PDB entry 9G6V | electron microscopy, 2.90 A resolution | chains D and L of the 20 polymer chains in the assembly

== Chain D (and L) ==
Protein: Genome polyprotein
From: Foot-and-mouth disease virus SAT 2
Notes: chain L of this document is another copy of the same molecule, construct and numbering; everything in this record applies to it too
Reference sequence: Q719N0 (Q719N0_FMDS2); residues 1-222 here correspond to UniProt positions 504-725 (UniProt number = residue number + 503)
Sequence (222 residues; each row starts with the number of its first residue):
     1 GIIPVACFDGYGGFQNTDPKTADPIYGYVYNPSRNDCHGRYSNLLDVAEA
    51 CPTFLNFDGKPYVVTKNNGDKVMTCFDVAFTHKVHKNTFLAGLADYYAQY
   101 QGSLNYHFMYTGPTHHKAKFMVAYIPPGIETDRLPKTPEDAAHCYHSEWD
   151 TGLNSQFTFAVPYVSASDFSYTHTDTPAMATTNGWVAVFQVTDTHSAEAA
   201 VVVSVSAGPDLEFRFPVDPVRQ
Disordered / not traced: 128-133, 222

== Chain D / chain L interface ==
Contacting residue pairs - 6 pairs, chain D then chain L:
  I2(D) with F8(L), hydrophobic; Y11(L)
  P4(D) with K20(L)
  K20(D) with I2(L)
  T21(D) with G1(L), hydrogen bond (side chain-backbone); I2(L)
Interface residues without a listed pair, chain D (5 interface residues in all): F8
Interface residues without a listed pair, chain L (6 interface residues in all): D23

== Overview ==
The interface between chain D and chain L involves 5 residues on one side and 6 on the other; the contacts
include 1 hydrogen bond. The hydrogen-bonded pair is T21(D)-G1(L).
Chain D and chain L are both Genome polyprotein (Foot-and-mouth disease virus SAT 2); the structure,
Dissociated FMDV SAT2 Pentamer in complex with ultralong Fab117, was determined by electron microscopy.
